Entry 5MRC (electron microscopy, 3.25 A resolution); this record covers chains A and 3 of the 78 polymer chains in the assembly.

== Chain A ==
Molecule: 21S ribosomal RNA
From: Saccharomyces cerevisiae
Sequence (3296 nucleotides; numbered 1 to 3296; the number before each row is that of its first residue):
     1 GUAAAAAGUA GAAUAAUAGA UUUGAAAUAU UUAUUAUAUA GAUUUAAAGA GAUAAUCAUG
    61 GAGUAUAAUA AUUAAAUUUA AUAAAUUUAA UAUAACUAUU AAUAGAAUUA GGUUACUAAU
   121 AAAUUAAUAA CAAUUAAUUU UAAAACCUAA AGGUAAACCU UUAUAUUAAU AAUGUUAUUU
   181 UUUAUUAUUU UUAUAAUAAG AAUAAUUAUU AAUAAUAAUA AACUAAGUGA ACUGAAACAU
   241 CUAAGUAACU UAAGGAUAAG AAAUCAACAG AGAUAUUAUG AGUAUUGGUG AGAGAAAAUA
   301 AUAAAGGUCU AAUAAGUAUU AUGUGAAAAA AAUGUAAGAA AAUAGGAUAA CAAAUUCUAA
   361 GACUAAAUAC UAUUAAUAAG UAUAGUAAGU ACCGUAAGGG AAAGUAUGAA AAUGAUUAUU
   421 UUAUAAGCAA UCAUGAAUAU AUUAUAUUAU AUUAAUGAUG UACCUUUUGU AUAAUGGGUC
   481 AGCAAGUAAU UAAUAUUAGU AAAACAAUAA GUUAUAAAUA AAUAGAAUAA UAUAUAUAUA
   541 UAAAAAAAUA UAUUAAAAUA UUUAAUUAAU AUUAAUUGAC CCGAAAGCAA ACGAUCUAAC
   601 UAUGAUAAGA UGGAUAAACG AUCGAACAGG UUGAUGUUGC AAUAUCAUCU GAUUAAUUGU
   661 GGUUAGUAGU GAAAGACAAA UCUGGUUUGC AGAUAGCUGG UUUUCUAUGA AAUAUAUGUA
   721 AGUAUAGCCU UUAUAAAUAA UAAUUAUUAU AUAAUAUUAU AUUAAUAUUA UAUAAAGAAU
   781 GGUACAGCAA UUAAUAUAUA UUAGGGAACU AUUAAAGUUU UAUUAAUAAU AUUAAAUCUC
   841 GAAAUAUUUA AUUAUAUAUA AUAAAGAGUC AGAUUAUGUG CGAUAAGGUA AAUAAUCUAA
   901 AGGGAAACAG CCCAGAUUAA GAUAUAAAGU UCCUAAUAAA UAAUAAGUGA AAUAAAUAUU
   961 AAAAUAUUAU AAUAUAAUCA GUUAAUGGGU UUGACAAUAA CCAUUUUUUA AUGAACAUGU
  1021 AACAAUGCAC UGAUUUAUAA UAAAUAAAAA AAAAUAAUAU UUAAAAUCAA AUAUAUAUAU
  1081 AUUUGUUAAU AGAUAAUAUA CGGAUCUUAA UAAUAAGAAU UAUUUAAUUC CUAAUAUGGA
  1141 AUAUUAUAUU UUUAUAAUAA AAAUAUAAAU ACUGAAUAUC UAAAUAUUAU UAUUACUUUU
  1201 UUUUUAAUAA UAAUAAUAUG GUAAUAGAAC AUUUAAUGAU AAUAUAUAUU AGUUAUUAAU
  1261 UAAUAUAUGU AUUAAUUAAA UAGAGAAUGC UGACAUGAGU AACGAAAAAA AGGUAUAAAC
  1321 CUUUUCACCU AAAACAUAAG GUUUAACUAU AAAAGUACGG CCCCUAAUUA AAUUAAUAAA
  1381 AAUAUAAAUA UAUUUAAGAU GGGAUAAUCU AUAUUAAUAA AAAUUUAUCU UAAAAUAUAU
  1441 AUAUUAUUAA UAAUUAUAUU AAUUAAUUAA UAAUAUAUAU AAUUAUAUUA UAUAUUAUAU
  1501 AUUUUUUAUA UAAUAUAAAC UAAUAAAGAU CAGGAAAUAA UUAAUGUAUA CCGUAAUGUA
  1561 GACCGACUCA GGUAUGUAAG UAGAGAAUAU GAAGGUGAAU UAGAUAAUUA AAGGGAAGGA
  1621 ACUCGGCAAA GAUAGCUCAU AAGUUAGUCA AUAAAGAGUA AUAAGAACAA AGUUGUACAA
  1681 CUGUUUACUA AAAACACCGC ACUUUGCAGA AACGAUAAGU UUAAGUAUAA GGUGUGAACU
  1741 CUGCUCCAUG CUUAAUAUAU AAAUAAAAUU AUUUAACGAU AAUUUAAUUA AAUUUAGGUA
  1801 AAUAGCAGCC UUAUUAUGAG GGUUAUAAUG UAGCGAAAUU CCUUGGCCUA UAAUUGAGGU
  1861 CCCGCAUGAA UGACGUAAUG AUACAACAAC UGUCUCCCCU UUAAGCUAAG UGAAAUUGAA
  1921 AUCGUAGUGA AGAUGCUAUG UACCUUCAGC AAGACGGAAA GACCCUAUGC AGCUUUACUG
  1981 UAAUUAGAUA GAUCGAAUUA UUGUUUAUUA UAUUCAGCAU AUUAAGUAAU CCUAUUAUUA
  2041 GGUAAUCGUU UAGAUAUUAA UGAGAUACUU AUUAUAAUAU AAUGAUAAUU CUAAUCUUAU
  2101 AAAUAAUUAU UAUUAUUAUU AUUAAUAAUA AUAAUAUGCU UUCAAGCAUA GUGAUAAAAC
  2161 AUAUUUAUAU GAUAAUCACU UUACUUAAUA GAUAUAAUUC UUAAGUAAUA UAUAAUAUAU
  2221 AUUUUAUAUA UAUUAUAUAU AAUAUAAGAG ACAAUCUCUA AUUGGUAGUU UUGAUGGGGC
  2281 GUCAUUAUCA GCAAAAGUAU CUGAAUAAGU CCAUAAAUAA AUAUAUAAAA UUAUUGAAUA
  2341 AAAAAAAAAU AAUAUAUAUU AUAUAUAUUA AUUAUAAAUU GAAAUAUGUU UAUAUAAAUU
  2401 UAUAUUUAUU GAAUAUAUUU UAGUAAUAGA UAAAAAUAUG UACAGUAAAA UUGUAAGGAA
  2461 AACAAUAAUA ACUUUCUCCU CUCUCGGUGG GGGUUCACAC CUAUUUUUAA UAGGUGUGAA
  2521 CCCCUCUUCG GGGUUCCGGU UCCCUUUCGG GUCCCGGAAC UUAAAUAAAA AUGGAAAGAA
  2581 UUAAAUUAAU AUAAUGGUAU AACUGUGCGA UAAUUGUAAC ACAAACGAGU GAAACAAGUA
  2641 CGUAAGUAUG GCAUAAUGAA CAAAUAACAC UGAUUGUAAA GGUUAUUGAU AACGAAUAAA
  2701 AGUUACGCUA GGGAUAACAG GGUAAUAUAG CGAAAGAGUA GAUAUUGUAA GCUAUGUUUG
  2761 CCACCUCGAU GUCGACUCAA CAUUUCCUCU UGGUUGUAAA AGCUAAGAAG GGUUUGACUG
  2821 UUCGUCAAUU AAAAUGUUAC GUGAGUUGGG UUAAAUACGA UGUGAAUCAG UAUGGUUCCU
  2881 AUCUGCUGAA GGAAAUAUUA UCAAAUUAAA UCUCAUUAUU AGUACGCAAG GACCAUAAUG
  2941 AAUCAACCCA UGGUGUAUCU AUUGAUAAUA AUAUAAUAUA UUUAAUAAAA AUAAUACUUU
  3001 AUUAAUAUAU UAUCUAUAUU AGUUUAUAUU UUAAUUAUAU AUUAUCAUAG UAGAUAAGCU
  3061 AAGUUGAUAA UAAAUAAAUA UUGAAUACAU AUUAAAUAUG AAGUUGUUUU AAUAAGAUAA
  3121 UUAAUCUGAU AAUUUUAUAC UAAAAUUAAU AAUUAUAGGU UUUAUAUAUU AUUUAUAAAU
  3181 AAAUAUAUUA UAAUAAUAAU AAUUAUUAUU AUUAAUAAAA AAUAUUAAUU AUAAUAUUAA
  3241 UAAAAUACUA AUUUAUCAGU UAUCUAUAUA AUAUCUAAUC UAUUAUUCUA UAUACU
Unresolved in the structure: 1-7, 80-83, 107-109, 129-131, 179-199, 554-559, 757-765, 811-815, 822, 967-1055, 1133-1136, 1153-1159, 1196-1204, 1375-1379, 1419-1422, 1441-1480, 1503-1505, 1538-1539, 2013-2077, 2101-2182, 2189-2197, 2222-2226, 2241-2242, 2277-2280, 2339-2344, 2393-2407, 2479-2572, 2715-2718, 2767-2771, 2985-3001, 3036-3039, 3179-3228, 3294-3296
Metal / ion sites: Mg2+ site 1: A150, A218; Mg2+ site 2: A237, C238; Mg2+ site 3: G245, A327; Mg2+ site 4 near A258 (its only coordinating residue here); Mg2+ site 5 near G280 (its only coordinating residue here); Mg2+ site 6 near U322 (its only coordinating residue here); Mg2+ site 7 near A359 (its only coordinating residue here); Mg2+ site 8: A359, A360 (shared with 1 residue of chain b); Mg2+ site 9 near G394 (its only coordinating residue here); Mg2+ site 10: A423, U424; Mg2+ site 11 near G427 (its only coordinating residue here); Mg2+ site 12: C464 (shared with 3 residues of chain N); 130 more Mg2+ sites not listed

== Chain 3 ==
Name: mL41
From: Saccharomyces cerevisiae
Reference sequence: P36526 (RM27_YEAST); residue numbers follow UniProt; this construct covers 17-146
Sequence (130 residues; each row starts with the number of its first residue):
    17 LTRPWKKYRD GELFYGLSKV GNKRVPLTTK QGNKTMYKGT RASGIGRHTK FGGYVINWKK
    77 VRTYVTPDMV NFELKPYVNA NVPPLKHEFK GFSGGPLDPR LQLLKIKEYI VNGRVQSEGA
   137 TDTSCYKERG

== Interface between chain A and chain 3 ==
Residue-residue contacts (138):
  U113(A) - Pro42(3)  phosphate contact
  C116(A) - Arg78(3)  base contact
  C116(A) - Tyr80(3)  hydrogen bond to the base
  A121(A) - Pro112(3)  sugar contact
  A122(A) - His103(3)  phosphate contact
  A122(A) - Phe105(3)  phosphate contact
  A122(A) - Gly111(3)  sugar contact
  A123(A) - Glu104(3)  phosphate contact
  A123(A) - Phe105(3)  hydrogen bond to the phosphate
  A123(A) - Lys106(3)  phosphate contact
  A123(A) - Phe108(3)  sugar contact
  A123(A) - Ser109(3)  sugar contact
  U124(A) - Lys106(3)  phosphate contact
  U124(A) - Gly107(3)  hydrogen bond to the phosphate
  A132(A) - Lys143(3)  phosphate contact
  A133(A) - Glu104(3)  phosphate contact
  U141(A) - Leu113(3)  sugar contact
  A145(A) - Arg57(3)  hydrogen bond to the sugar
  C146(A) - Arg57(3)  hydrogen bond to the sugar
  A155(A) - Thr51(3)  hydrogen bond to the base
  A155(A) - Met52(3)  base contact
  A157(A) - Pro42(3)  base contact
  A157(A) - Lys54(3)  phosphate contact
  A157(A) - Arg57(3)  phosphate contact
  C158(A) - Lys54(3)  salt bridge to the phosphate
  C158(A) - Gly55(3)  phosphate contact
  C158(A) - Thr56(3)  phosphate contact
  C158(A) - Arg57(3)  salt bridge to the phosphate
  C159(A) - Tyr53(3)  sugar contact
  C159(A) - Gly55(3)  phosphate contact
  C159(A) - Thr56(3)  hydrogen bond to the phosphate
  C159(A) - Arg57(3)  hydrogen bond to the phosphate
  U160(A) - Ser59(3)  phosphate contact
  U160(A) - Gly60(3)  phosphate contact
  U160(A) - His64(3)  phosphate contact
  U161(A) - Arg63(3)  phosphate contact
  U162(A) - Asn73(3)  base contact
  U162(A) - Lys76(3)  base contact
  A165(A) - Lys75(3)  sugar contact
  U166(A) - Lys75(3)  salt bridge to the phosphate
  A391(A) - Asn38(3)  phosphate contact
  C392(A) - Val36(3)  phosphate contact
  C392(A) - Gly37(3)  phosphate contact
  C393(A) - Val36(3)  phosphate contact
  G394(A) - Arg40(3)  base contact
  A396(A) - Arg40(3)  salt bridge to the phosphate
  A397(A) - Arg40(3)  salt bridge to the phosphate
  C1303(A) - Arg25(3)  hydrogen bond to the sugar
  G1304(A) - Arg25(3)  hydrogen bond to the base
  A1319(A) - Leu17(3)  hydrogen bond to the phosphate
  A1319(A) - Lys23(3)  base contact
  C1320(A) - Leu17(3)  hydrogen bond to the phosphate
  C1320(A) - Pro20(3)  sugar contact
  A1338(A) - Lys50(3)  phosphate contact
  A1339(A) - Asn49(3)  phosphate contact
  A1339(A) - Lys50(3)  hydrogen bond to the phosphate
  G1340(A) - Gly48(3)  phosphate contact
  G1341(A) - Tyr31(3)  sugar contact
  G1341(A) - Lys39(3)  phosphate contact
  U1342(A) - Leu29(3)  base contact
  U1342(A) - Tyr31(3)  stacking on the base
  U1342(A) - Gly32(3)  base contact
  U1342(A) - Leu33(3)  base contact
  U1342(A) - Ser34(3)  base contact
  U1342(A) - Lys35(3)  base contact
  U1342(A) - Lys39(3)  salt bridge to the phosphate
  U1343(A) - Tyr31(3)  sugar contact
  U1344(A) - Phe30(3)  sugar contact
  U1344(A) - Tyr31(3)  hydrogen bond to the base
  A1351(A) - Lys46(3)  base contact
  G1359(A) - Lys50(3)  hydrogen bond to the sugar
  G1360(A) - Lys50(3)  hydrogen bond to the sugar
  G1360(A) - Thr51(3)  hydrogen bond to the sugar
  G1360(A) - Tyr53(3)  base contact
  C1361(A) - Thr51(3)  sugar contact
  C1361(A) - Tyr53(3)  sugar contact
  C1361(A) - His64(3)  hydrogen bond to the base
  C1361(A) - Gly68(3)  hydrogen bond to the base
  C1362(A) - His64(3)  sugar contact
  C1362(A) - Thr65(3)  hydrogen bond to the sugar
  C1362(A) - Lys66(3)  base contact
  C1362(A) - Gly68(3)  hydrogen bond to the base
  C1363(A) - Lys66(3)  sugar contact
  U1400(A) - Asn49(3)  phosphate contact
  U1400(A) - Thr51(3)  phosphate contact
  G1403(A) - Lys66(3)  hydrogen bond to the base
  G1403(A) - Phe67(3)  base contact
  G1403(A) - Gly68(3)  base contact
  A1404(A) - Phe67(3)  base contact
  U1412(A) - Thr65(3)  phosphate contact
  U1412(A) - Phe67(3)  sugar contact
  U1412(A) - Gly69(3)  base contact
  U1412(A) - Val71(3)  sugar contact
  A1413(A) - Thr65(3)  sugar contact
  A1413(A) - Phe67(3)  phosphate contact
  A1413(A) - Val71(3)  sugar contact
  U1414(A) - Arg63(3)  salt bridge to the phosphate
  A1540(A) - Lys66(3)  salt bridge to the phosphate
  A1548(A) - Trp74(3)  hydrogen bond to the phosphate
  U1549(A) - Tyr70(3)  sugar contact
  U1549(A) - Ile72(3)  sugar contact
  U1549(A) - Trp74(3)  phosphate contact
  A1550(A) - Ser59(3)  hydrogen bond to the sugar
  A1550(A) - Ile61(3)  sugar contact
  A1550(A) - His64(3)  hydrogen bond to the base
  A1550(A) - Tyr70(3)  stacking on the base
  A1550(A) - Ile72(3)  sugar contact
  C1551(A) - Tyr53(3)  hydrogen bond to the sugar
  C1551(A) - Thr56(3)  hydrogen bond to the phosphate
  C1551(A) - Ala58(3)  sugar contact
  C1551(A) - Ser59(3)  hydrogen bond to the sugar
  C1552(A) - Thr45(3)  hydrogen bond to the phosphate
  C1552(A) - Tyr53(3)  sugar contact
  C1552(A) - Thr56(3)  hydrogen bond to the phosphate
  G1553(A) - Thr45(3)  hydrogen bond to the phosphate
  G1553(A) - Lys46(3)  salt bridge to the phosphate
  U1554(A) - Lys46(3)  salt bridge to the phosphate
  G1561(A) - Phe30(3)  sugar contact
  A1562(A) - Phe30(3)  base contact
  A1562(A) - Tyr31(3)  sugar contact
  C1563(A) - Tyr31(3)  hydrogen bond to the phosphate
  C1567(A) - Lys35(3)  salt bridge to the phosphate
  U1568(A) - Thr18(3)  hydrogen bond to the base
  U1568(A) - Arg19(3)  hydrogen bond to the base
  U1568(A) - Glu28(3)  base contact
  U1568(A) - Leu29(3)  base contact
  U1568(A) - Phe30(3)  base contact
  U1568(A) - Lys35(3)  salt bridge to the phosphate
  A1599(A) - Leu17(3)  hydrogen bond to the phosphate
  A1599(A) - Thr18(3)  phosphate contact
  A1599(A) - Lys22(3)  base contact
  A1599(A) - Lys23(3)  base contact
  A1599(A) - Tyr24(3)  base contact
  A1599(A) - Arg25(3)  base contact
  A1599(A) - Asp26(3)  base contact
  A1599(A) - Glu28(3)  base contact
  U1600(A) - Arg25(3)  salt bridge to the phosphate
  U1911(A) - Tyr24(3)  sugar contact
Interface residues without a listed pair, chain A (70 interface residues in all): A142, A1317, A1399, C1564, G1912
Interface residues without a listed pair, chain 3 (68 interface residues in all): Gly62, Tyr142

== Summary ==
The interface between chain A and chain 3 involves 70 residues on one side and 68 on the other, with 35
hydrogen bonds, 13 salt bridges and 2 aromatic stacking contacts. Polar pairs include C116(A)-Tyr80(3),
A155(A)-Thr51(3) and G1304(A)-Arg25(3). A150(A) and A218(A) coordinate Mg2+ site 1.
Chain A is 21S ribosomal RNA and chain 3 is mL41, both from Saccharomyces cerevisiae; the structure, Structure
of the yeast mitochondrial ribosome - Class A, was determined by electron microscopy, deposited together with
5MRE and 5MRF.
